Entry 7WMP (electron microscopy, 3.60 A resolution); this record covers chains o and B of the 36 polymer chains in the assembly.

== Chain o ==
Name: Adaptor protein gp12
Source organism: Helicobacter phage KHP30
Reference sequence: I7HHN3 (I7HHN3_BPKHP); residue numbers follow UniProt; this construct covers 1-195
Sequence (195 residues; row label = number of the first residue in the row):
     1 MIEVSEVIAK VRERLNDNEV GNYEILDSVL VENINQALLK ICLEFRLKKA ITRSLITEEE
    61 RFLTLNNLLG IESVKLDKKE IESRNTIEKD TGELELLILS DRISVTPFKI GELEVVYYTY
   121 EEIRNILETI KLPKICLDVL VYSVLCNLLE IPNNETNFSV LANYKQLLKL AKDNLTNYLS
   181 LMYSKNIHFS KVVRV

== Chain B ==
Name: Nozzle protein gp25
Source organism: Helicobacter phage KHP30
Reference sequence: I7HFX1 (I7HFX1_BPKHP); residue numbers follow UniProt; this construct covers 1-265
Sequence (265 residues; each row starts with the number of its first residue):
     1 MDTTRFIRNF ILFKDALQKQ NFNNKDLNTT SMQAALQSEQ LALSEESQYL QSEQVRAKMQ
    61 IDFLGMQANL QNAKAETLNK LIQCQAMLKS LKDNAMINRA NALVSLLQVQ ANAANGITTS
   121 NFEAAFKIIA QIGSEYNQIT LNNGNVSVQE KEQTNELKTI LNSLSKELEK LNQQSEVNSI
   181 QIFSDKLEVL KDAPARLWGF STLSNAKEGF YNEANEQIAS GSVCLFRSDK VRKHTITFKA
   241 INTKTSLSKN ITISVIANKL KERMS
Unresolved in the structure: 264-265

== Chain o / chain B interface ==
Pairs across the interface (9):
  Pro152(o) - Asn23(B)
  Pro152(o) - Asn24(B)  hydrogen bond (backbone-backbone)
  Asn153(o) - Asn23(B)
  Asn153(o) - Asn24(B)
  Asn153(o) - Lys25(B)  hydrogen bond (backbone-backbone)
  Asn154(o) - Asn23(B)  hydrogen bond (backbone-side chain)
  Asn154(o) - Lys25(B)
  Glu155(o) - Asn23(B)
  Glu155(o) - Asp26(B)

== Summary ==
Chain o and chain B each contribute 4 residues to their interface, with 3 hydrogen bonds. Polar pairs include
Asn154(o)-Asn23(B), Pro152(o)-Asn24(B) and Asn153(o)-Lys25(B).
Here chain o is Adaptor protein gp12 and chain B is Nozzle protein gp25, both from Helicobacter phage KHP30.
Entry 7WMP (Tail structure of Helicobacter pylori bacteriophage KHP30) was determined by electron microscopy.
